Entry 9JR2 (electron microscopy, 2.80 A resolution); this record covers chains A and S of the 6 polymer chains in the assembly.

# Chain A
Protein: Guanine nucleotide-binding protein G(q) subunit alpha-1 (miniGq)
Source organism: Homo sapiens
Amino-acid sequence (245 residues; row label = number of the first residue in the row):
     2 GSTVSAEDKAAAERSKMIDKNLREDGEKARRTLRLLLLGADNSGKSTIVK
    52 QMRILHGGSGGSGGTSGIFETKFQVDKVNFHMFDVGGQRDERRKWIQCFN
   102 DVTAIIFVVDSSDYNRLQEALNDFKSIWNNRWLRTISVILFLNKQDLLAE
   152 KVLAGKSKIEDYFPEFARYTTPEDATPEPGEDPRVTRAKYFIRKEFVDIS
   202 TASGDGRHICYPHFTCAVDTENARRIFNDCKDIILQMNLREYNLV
Not modelled in the structure: 2-4, 52-67, 88-93

# Chain S
Protein: scFv16
Source organism: Mus musculus
Notes: antibody fragment or engineered binder
Amino-acid sequence (260 residues; numbered 1 to 248 plus 15 insertion-coded residues; 3 numbers in that range are skipped by the numbering (no residue carries them; nothing is unmodelled there); the number before each row is that of its first residue; a row labelled like 120A-120O holds insertion residues (120A, then the next letters in order)):
     1 DVQLVESGGGLVQPGGSRKLSCSASGFAFSSFGMHWVRQAPEKGLEWVAY
    51 ISSGSGTIYYADTVKGRFTISRDDPKNTLFLQMTSLRSEDTAMYYCVRSI
   101 YYYGSSPFDFWGQGTTLTVS
120A-120O SGGGGSGGGGSGGGG
   124 SDIVMTQATSSVPVTPGESVSISCRSSKSLLHSNGNTYLYWFLQRPGQSP
   174 QLLIYRMSNLASGVPDRFSGSGSGTAFTLTISRLEAEDVGVYYCMQHLEY
   224 PLTFGAGTKLELKAAAASSEDLYFQ
Not modelled in the structure: 1, 120A-120O, 236-248
Cystine bridges: Cys-22/Cys-96, Cys-147/Cys-217

# How chain A and chain S interact
Residue-residue contacts - 22 pairs, chain A then chain S:
  Val-5(A) with His-155(S)
  Ser-6(A) with His-155(S), hydrogen bond; Tyr-161(S), hydrogen bond; Leu-221(S)
  Ala-7(A) with Leu-221(S); Tyr-223(S), hydrophobic
  Glu-8(A) with Tyr-101(S); Tyr-161(S); Tyr-163(S), hydrogen bond; Arg-179(S), salt bridge
  Asp-9(A) with Asn-157(S), hydrogen bond
  Ala-11(A) with Tyr-101(S), hydrophobic
  Ala-12(A) with Tyr-101(S)
  Glu-14(A) with Ser-52(S), hydrogen bond; Ser-53(S); Gly-56(S); Thr-57(S)
  Arg-15(A) with Ser-31(S); Ile-100(S); Tyr-101(S); Tyr-102(S)
  Met-18(A) with Ser-53(S)
Interface residues without a listed pair, chain A (11 interface residues in all): Lys-10
Interface residues without a listed pair, chain S (21 interface residues in all): Tyr-50, Gly-54, Tyr-59, Pro-107, Asn-159, His-220

# In short
The interface between chain A and chain S involves 11 residues on one side and 21 on the other, with 5
hydrogen bonds and 1 salt bridge. Polar pairs include Glu-8(A)/Arg-179(S), Ser-6(A)/His-155(S) and
Ser-6(A)/Tyr-161(S).
Here chain A is Guanine nucleotide-binding protein G(q) subunit alpha-1 (miniGq) (Homo sapiens) and chain S is
scFv16 (Mus musculus). Entry 9JR2 (Cryo-EM structure of PTH-PTH1R-Gq (upright state)) was determined by
electron microscopy, deposited together with 9JR3.
